PDB entry 9QB2 | electron microscopy, 3.00 A resolution | chains G and B of the 11 polymer chains in the assembly

# Chain G
Name: H/ACA ribonucleoprotein complex subunit DKC1
From: Homo sapiens
Notes: EC 5.4.99.-
Reference sequence: O60832 (DKC1_HUMAN); residues 1-514 here = UniProt positions 1-514
Sequence (514 residues; numbered 1 to 514; the number before each row is that of its first residue):
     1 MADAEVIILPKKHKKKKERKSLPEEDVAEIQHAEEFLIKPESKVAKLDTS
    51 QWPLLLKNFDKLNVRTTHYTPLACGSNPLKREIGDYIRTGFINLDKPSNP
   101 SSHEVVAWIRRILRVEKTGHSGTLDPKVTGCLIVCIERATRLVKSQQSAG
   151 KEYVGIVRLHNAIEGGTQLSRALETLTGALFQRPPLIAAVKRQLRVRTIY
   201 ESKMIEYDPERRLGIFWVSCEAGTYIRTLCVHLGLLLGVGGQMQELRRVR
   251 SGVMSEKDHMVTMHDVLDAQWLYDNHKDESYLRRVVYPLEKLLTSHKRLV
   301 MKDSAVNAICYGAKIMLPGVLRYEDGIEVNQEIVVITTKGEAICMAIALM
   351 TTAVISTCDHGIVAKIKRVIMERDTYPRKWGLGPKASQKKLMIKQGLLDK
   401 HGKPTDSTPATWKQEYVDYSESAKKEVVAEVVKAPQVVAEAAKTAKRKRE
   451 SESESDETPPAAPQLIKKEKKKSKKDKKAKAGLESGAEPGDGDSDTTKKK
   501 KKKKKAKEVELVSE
Not modelled in the structure: 1-42, 396-514
Curated features (UniProtKB/Swiss-Prot):
  - region: Ala2 to Ser21 (Nucleolar localization)
  - active site: Asp125 (Nucleophile)
  - modified residue: Ala2 (N-acetylalanine), Ser21 (Phosphoserine), Ser387 (Phosphoserine), Ser451 (Phosphoserine), Ser453 (Phosphoserine), Ser455 (Phosphoserine), Thr458 (Phosphothreonine), Ser485 (Phosphoserine), Ser494 (Phosphoserine), Ser513 (Phosphoserine)
  - cross-link (Glycyl lysine isopeptide (Lys-Gly)): Lys20 (interchain with G-Cter in SUMO2), Lys39 (interchain with G-Cter in SUMO2), Lys43 (interchain with G-Cter in SUMO2), Lys191 (interchain with G-Cter in SUMO2), Lys394 (interchain with G-Cter in SUMO2), Lys413 (interchain with G-Cter in SUMO1), Lys424 (interchain with G-Cter in SUMO2), Lys433 (interchain with G-Cter in SUMO2), Lys467 (interchain with G-Cter in SUMO2)
  - natural variant: Ala2 (A2V: In DKCX), Phe36 (F36V: In DKCX), Leu37 (deletion: In DKCX), Ile38 (I38T: In HHS), Lys39 (K39E: In DKCX), Pro40 (P40R: In DKCX), Glu41 (E41K: In DKCX), Thr49 (T49M: In HHS), Leu54 (L54V: In DKCX), Leu56 (L56S: In DKCX), Arg65 (R65T: In DKCX), Thr66 (T66A: In DKCX), 10 further natural variant entries in UniProt
  - mutagenesis: Ala353 (A353R: Increases interaction with SHQ1)
From the paper describing this entry:
  - mutagenesis - R158W/R211A/R212A, R158W/R211D/R212D, R211D/R212D: decreased binding to incorporation into telomerase
  - mutagenesis - R158W, R211A/R212A: decreased binding to telomerase incorporation
  - mutagenesis - R158W/R211D/R212D: decreased binding to hTR
  - binding site for hTR, Human telomerase RNA: Arg158, Arg211, Arg212

# Chain B
Molecule: hTR, Human telomerase RNA
From: Homo sapiens
Sequence (451 nucleotides; numbered 1 to 451 plus 3 insertion-coded residues; 3 numbers in that range are skipped by the numbering (no residue carries them; nothing is unmodelled there); the number before each row is that of its first residue; a row labelled like 397A-397C holds insertion residues (397A, then the next letters in order)):
     1 GGGUUGCGGAGGGUGGGCCUGGGAGGGGUGGUGGCCAUUUUUUGUCUAAC
    51 CCUAACUGAGAAGGGCGUAGGCGCCGUGCUUUUGCUCCCCGCGCGCUGUU
   101 UUUCUCGCUGACUUUCAGCGGGCGGAAAAGCCUCGGCCUGCCGCCUUCCA
   151 CCGUUCAUUCUAGAGCAAACAAAAAAUGUCAGCUGCUGGCCCGUUCGCCC
   201 CUCCCGGGGACCUGCGGCGGGUCGCCUGCCCAGCCCCCGAACCCCGCCUG
   251 GAGGCCGCGGUCGGCCCGGGGCUUCUCCGGAGGCACCCACUGCCACCGCG
   301 AAGAGUUGGGCUCUGUCAGCCGCGGGUCUCUCGGGGGCGAGGGCGAGGUU
   351 CAGGCCUUUCAGGCCGCAGGAAGAGGAACGGAGCGAGUCCCCGC
   397 G
397A-397C CGC
   399 GGCGCGAUUCCCUGAGCUGUGGGACGUGCACCCAGGACUCGGCUCACACA
   449 UGC
Not modelled in the structure: 1-15, 32-194, 232-339, 356-361, 397A-397C, 439, 451

# Chain G / chain B interface
Residue-residue contacts (100; chain G residue first):
  His68(G) - G450(B)  stacking on the base
  Asn99(G) - G400(B)  phosphate contact
  Asn99(G) - C401(B)  phosphate contact
  His103(G) - C394(B)  hydrogen bond to the base
  His103(G) - C429(B)  hydrogen bond to the sugar
  His103(G) - C430(B)  sugar contact
  Glu104(G) - G399(B)  hydrogen bond to the base
  Glu104(G) - G400(B)  hydrogen bond to the sugar
  Glu104(G) - C429(B)  sugar contact
  Trp108(G) - G400(B)  sugar contact
  Arg110(G) - C430(B)  salt bridge to the phosphate
  Arg111(G) - A428(B)  hydrogen bond to the phosphate
  Arg111(G) - C429(B)  salt bridge to the phosphate
  Lys117(G) - G433(B)  salt bridge to the phosphate
  Thr118(G) - A432(B)  sugar contact
  Gly119(G) - A432(B)  sugar contact
  His120(G) - C431(B)  base contact
  Thr140(G) - A432(B)  sugar contact
  Thr140(G) - G433(B)  phosphate contact
  Arg141(G) - G383(B)  hydrogen bond to the phosphate
  Arg141(G) - C384(B)  salt bridge to the phosphate
  Val143(G) - G433(B)  sugar contact
  Lys144(G) - G433(B)  sugar contact
  Lys144(G) - G434(B)  sugar contact
  Gln147(G) - A432(B)  base contact
  Pro185(G) - G393(B)  base contact
  Ile187(G) - C392(B)  base contact
  Ile187(G) - G393(B)  sugar contact
  Arg192(G) - C392(B)  salt bridge to the phosphate
  Arg192(G) - G393(B)  salt bridge to the phosphate
  Arg195(G) - C392(B)  salt bridge to the phosphate
  Tyr225(G) - C392(B)  phosphate contact
  Tyr225(G) - G393(B)  hydrogen bond to the phosphate
  Arg227(G) - G393(B)  base contact
  Thr228(G) - G393(B)  hydrogen bond to the base
  Met301(G) - A448(B)  base contact
  Lys302(G) - A448(B)  sugar contact
  Lys302(G) - U449(B)  salt bridge to the phosphate
  Ser304(G) - A448(B)  sugar contact
  Ser304(G) - U449(B)  hydrogen bond to the phosphate
  Ala305(G) - A448(B)  hydrogen bond to the sugar
  Ala308(G) - A446(B)  base contact
  Ala308(G) - A448(B)  base contact
  Cys310(G) - A382(B)  sugar contact
  Tyr311(G) - G381(B)  hydrogen bond to the base
  Tyr311(G) - A382(B)  sugar contact
  Tyr311(G) - C443(B)  sugar contact
  Tyr311(G) - A444(B)  sugar contact
  Tyr311(G) - A446(B)  hydrogen bond to the base
  Gly312(G) - G381(B)  hydrogen bond to the sugar
  Gly312(G) - A382(B)  sugar contact
  Gly312(G) - A446(B)  hydrogen bond to the base
  Ala313(G) - A378(B)  base contact
  Ala313(G) - A446(B)  base contact
  Ala313(G) - A448(B)  base contact
  Lys314(G) - A378(B)  hydrogen bond to the base
  Lys314(G) - C379(B)  hydrogen bond to the base
  Lys314(G) - G381(B)  salt bridge to the phosphate
  Lys314(G) - A448(B)  hydrogen bond to the base
  Met316(G) - A378(B)  base contact
  Met316(G) - C447(B)  base contact
  Met316(G) - A448(B)  hydrogen bond to the base
  Pro318(G) - A377(B)  base contact
  Pro318(G) - C447(B)  base contact
  Pro318(G) - A448(B)  sugar contact
  Gly319(G) - A448(B)  hydrogen bond to the base
  Asp359(G) - A377(B)  hydrogen bond to the base
  His360(G) - A377(B)  salt bridge to the phosphate
  His360(G) - C447(B)  base contact
  Gly361(G) - C447(B)  hydrogen bond to the base
  Ile362(G) - C379(B)  base contact
  Ile366(G) - A382(B)  sugar contact
  Arg368(G) - G383(B)  salt bridge to the phosphate
  Arg368(G) - C384(B)  salt bridge to the phosphate
  Arg368(G) - G434(B)  salt bridge to the phosphate
  Val369(G) - A382(B)  phosphate contact
  Val369(G) - G383(B)  hydrogen bond to the phosphate
  Arg373(G) - G381(B)  base contact
  Arg373(G) - A382(B)  hydrogen bond to the base
  Arg373(G) - G383(B)  hydrogen bond to the sugar
  Arg373(G) - C443(B)  hydrogen bond to the base
  Arg378(G) - C443(B)  phosphate contact
  Arg378(G) - A444(B)  salt bridge to the phosphate
  Lys379(G) - U449(B)  base contact
  Trp380(G) - A444(B)  phosphate contact
  Trp380(G) - C445(B)  hydrogen bond to the phosphate
  Trp380(G) - A446(B)  sugar contact
  Trp380(G) - C447(B)  phosphate contact
  Trp380(G) - A448(B)  base contact
  Gly381(G) - C447(B)  hydrogen bond to the phosphate
  Leu382(G) - U449(B)  sugar contact
  Gly383(G) - A448(B)  phosphate contact
  Gly383(G) - U449(B)  sugar contact
  Pro384(G) - A448(B)  phosphate contact
  Lys385(G) - A377(B)  base contact
  Lys385(G) - C447(B)  sugar contact
  Lys385(G) - A448(B)  hydrogen bond to the phosphate
  Ala386(G) - C447(B)  phosphate contact
  Ala386(G) - A448(B)  hydrogen bond to the phosphate
  Lys389(G) - A378(B)  phosphate contact
Interface residues without a listed pair, chain G (65 interface residues in all): Thr66, Thr70, Pro100, Ser101, Ala107, Thr123, Asp125, Gly223, Ile309, Ile315, Lys367
Interface residues without a listed pair, chain B (31 interface residues in all): G380, C391, A435

# Summary
Chain G and chain B form an interface of 65 and 31 residues respectively; the contacts include 29 hydrogen
bonds, 14 salt bridges and 1 aromatic stacking contact. Among the polar pairs are His103(G)-C394(B),
Glu104(G)-G399(B) and Thr228(G)-G393(B). From the paper: a binding site for hTR, Human telomerase RNA at
Arg158(G), Arg211(G) and Arg212(G); R158W/R211A/R212A, R158W/R211D/R212D and R211D/R212D of chain G reduce
binding to incorporation into telomerase; 5 substitutions were tested in all.
Chain G is H/ACA ribonucleoprotein complex subunit DKC1 and chain B is hTR, Human telomerase RNA, both from
Homo sapiens; the structure, H/ACA RNP protomer of human telomerase dimer, was determined by electron
microscopy (same publication as 9QAX, 9QAY, 9QAZ and 9QB3).
